4KPE - chains A and E of the 8 polymer chains in the assembly; structure by X-ray diffraction, 3.43 A resolution.

[Chain A]
Name: DNA topoisomerase 4 subunit A
From: Streptococcus pneumoniae
Notes: EC 5.99.1.3; fragment: ParC55
Reference sequence: P72525 (PARC_STRPN); residues 1-488 here = UniProt positions 1-488
Amino-acid sequence (496 residues; row label = number of the first residue in the row):
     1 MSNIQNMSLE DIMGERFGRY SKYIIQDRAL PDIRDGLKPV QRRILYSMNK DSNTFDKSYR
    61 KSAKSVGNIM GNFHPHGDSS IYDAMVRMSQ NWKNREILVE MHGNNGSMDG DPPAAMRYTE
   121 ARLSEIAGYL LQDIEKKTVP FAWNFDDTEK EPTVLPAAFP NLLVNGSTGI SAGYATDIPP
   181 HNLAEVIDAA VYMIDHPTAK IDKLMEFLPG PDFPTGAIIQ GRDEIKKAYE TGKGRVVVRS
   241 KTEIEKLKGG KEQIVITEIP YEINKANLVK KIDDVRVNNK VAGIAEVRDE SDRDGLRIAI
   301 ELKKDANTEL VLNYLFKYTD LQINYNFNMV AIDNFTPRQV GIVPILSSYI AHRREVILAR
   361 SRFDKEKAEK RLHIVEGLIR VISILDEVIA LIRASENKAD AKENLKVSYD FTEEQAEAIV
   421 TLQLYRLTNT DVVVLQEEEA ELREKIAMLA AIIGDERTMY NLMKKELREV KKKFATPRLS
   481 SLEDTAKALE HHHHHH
Not modelled in the structure: 1-2, 485-496
Differences from the reference sequence: engineered mutation Thr257 (Ile in P72525); expression tag (489-496)
Ion coordination: Mg2+: Phe316, Thr319, Gln322
Swiss-Prot annotation at these positions:
  - active site: Tyr118 (O-(5'-phospho-DNA)-tyrosine intermediate)
  - site: Lys38 (Interaction with DNA), His74 (Interaction with DNA), His76 (Interaction with DNA), Arg87 (Interaction with DNA), Lys93 (Interaction with DNA), Arg117 (Transition state stabilizer)
From the paper describing this entry:
  - catalytic residues: Tyr118
  - binding site for E-site DNA2: Tyr118
  - Mg2+ coordination through a water molecule: Asp83
  - binding site for the ligand AF5: Ser79, Arg117

[Chain E]
Molecule: E-site DNA1
Sequence (7 nucleotides; numbered 9 to 15; the number before each row is that of its first residue):
     9 CATGAAT

[Interface between chain A and chain E]
Residue-residue contacts (20):
  Arg28(A) - DA13(E)  phosphate contact
  Arg28(A) - DA14(E)  sugar contact
  Lys38(A) - DG12(E)  phosphate contact
  Lys38(A) - DA13(E)  salt bridge to the phosphate
  Val40(A) - DA13(E)  sugar contact
  Val40(A) - DA14(E)  phosphate contact
  Gln41(A) - DA13(E)  phosphate contact
  His74(A) - DA14(E)  salt bridge to the phosphate
  His76(A) - DA14(E)  hydrogen bond to the phosphate
  His76(A) - DT15(E)  salt bridge to the phosphate
  Gly77(A) - DT15(E)  hydrogen bond to the phosphate
  Ser80(A) - DA14(E)  base contact
  Ser80(A) - DT15(E)  base contact
  Ala84(A) - DA13(E)  phosphate contact
  Arg87(A) - DG12(E)  salt bridge to the phosphate
  Arg87(A) - DA13(E)  phosphate contact
  Lys93(A) - DG12(E)  salt bridge to the phosphate
  Thr168(A) - DG12(E)  sugar contact
  Ile170(A) - DT11(E)  base contact
  Ile170(A) - DG12(E)  base contact
Interface residues without a listed pair, chain A (14 interface residues in all): Glu262

[Summary]
Chain A and chain E form an interface of 14 and 5 residues respectively, with 2 hydrogen bonds and 5 salt
bridges. Polar pairs include His76(A)-DA14(E), Gly77(A)-DT15(E) and Lys38(A)-DA13(E). Curated annotation
(UniProt) lists active-site residue Tyr118(A) on chain A. From the paper: the catalytic residue Tyr118(A); a
binding site for the ligand AF5 at Ser79(A) and Arg117(A).
Chain A is DNA topoisomerase 4 subunit A (Streptococcus pneumoniae) and chain E is E-site DNA1; the structure,
Novel fluoroquinolones in complex with topoisomerase IV from S. pneumoniae and E-site G-gate, was determined
by X-ray diffraction (same publication as 4KPF and 3RAD).
